Entry 8K0K (X-ray diffraction, 3.00 A resolution); this record covers chains E and J of the 10 polymer chains in the assembly.

== Chain E ==
Protein: Csy3
Organism: Vibrio phage ICP1_2011_A
UniProtKB: M1Q7R8 (M1Q7R8_9CAUD); residues 1-306 here = UniProt positions 1-306
Amino-acid sequence (306 residues; numbered 1 to 306; the number before each row is that of its first residue):
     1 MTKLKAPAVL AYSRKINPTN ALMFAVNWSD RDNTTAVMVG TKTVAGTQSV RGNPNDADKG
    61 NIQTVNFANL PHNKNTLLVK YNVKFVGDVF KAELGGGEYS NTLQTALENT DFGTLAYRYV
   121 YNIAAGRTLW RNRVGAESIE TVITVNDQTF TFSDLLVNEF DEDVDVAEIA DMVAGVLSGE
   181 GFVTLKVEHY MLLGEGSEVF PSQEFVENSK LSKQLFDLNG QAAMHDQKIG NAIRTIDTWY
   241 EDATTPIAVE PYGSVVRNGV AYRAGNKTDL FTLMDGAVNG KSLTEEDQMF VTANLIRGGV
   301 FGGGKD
Not modelled in the structure: 305-306

== Chain J ==
Molecule: 60-nt RNA strand
Organism: Vibrio phage ICP1_2011_A
Sequence (60 nucleotides; numbered -7 to 52; the number before each row is that of its first residue; numbers below 1 keep their minus sign (C-7 is residue -7)):
    -7 CUUAAAGAGU CAACCCUUUG CUUAUCUUCC CUAUUUAAAU GUUAGCAGCC GCAUAGGCUG

== Chain E / chain J interface ==
Contacting residue pairs - 48 pairs, chain E then chain J:
  Ala11(E) with U9(J), sugar contact
  Tyr12(E) with U9(J), hydrogen bond to the sugar; U10(J), sugar contact
  Ser13(E) with U9(J), phosphate contact; U10(J), phosphate contact
  Arg14(E) with U10(J), salt bridge to the phosphate; U11(J), salt bridge to the phosphate
  Val44(E) with U17(J), sugar contact; U19(J), phosphate contact
  Ala45(E) with U17(J), hydrogen bond to the sugar; C18(J), phosphate contact; U19(J), hydrogen bond to the phosphate
  Gly46(E) with U17(J), base contact
  Asn61(E) with U17(J), base contact
  Ile62(E) with U19(J), base contact
  Gln63(E) with U17(J), hydrogen bond to the base
  Glu93(E) with U9(J), sugar contact
  Leu94(E) with C8(J), sugar contact
  Trp130(E) with G12(J), base contact
  Arg131(E) with U15(J), salt bridge to the phosphate; A16(J), salt bridge to the phosphate
  Gln203(E) with C13(J), hydrogen bond to the sugar; U14(J), phosphate contact; U15(J), hydrogen bond to the phosphate
  Glu204(E) with C13(J), base contact
  Phe205(E) with C13(J), base contact
  Lys213(E) with U15(J), base contact; A16(J), hydrogen bond to the base; U17(J), hydrogen bond to the base
  His225(E) with C13(J), salt bridge to the phosphate
  Gln227(E) with U11(J), sugar contact; G12(J), sugar contact; C13(J), hydrogen bond to the phosphate
  Lys228(E) with G12(J), hydrogen bond to the base; C13(J), phosphate contact; U14(J), salt bridge to the phosphate
  Asn231(E) with G12(J), hydrogen bond to the phosphate
  Arg234(E) with U11(J), sugar contact; G12(J), salt bridge to the phosphate
  Glu250(E) with G12(J), phosphate contact
  Arg257(E) with G12(J), hydrogen bond to the sugar; C13(J), sugar contact; U14(J), hydrogen bond to the sugar
  Arg297(E) with U10(J), sugar contact
  Gly298(E) with U10(J), sugar contact
  Gly299(E) with U9(J), hydrogen bond to the sugar; U10(J), hydrogen bond to the sugar
  Val300(E) with U9(J), base contact
Other interface residues (no listed pair), chain E (33 interface residues in all): Thr43, Thr47, Val65, Ser202

== In short ==
33 residues of chain E face 12 of chain J across their interface, with 15 hydrogen bonds and 7 salt bridges.
Polar contacts include Gln63(E)-U17(J), Lys213(E)-A16(J) and Lys213(E)-U17(J).
Chain E is Csy3 and chain J is a 60-nt RNA strand, both from Vibrio phage ICP1_2011_A; the structure, Crystal
structure of Csy complex, was determined by X-ray diffraction, deposited together with 8K28, 8K0H and 8K0J.
